Entry 8IA2 (electron microscopy, 3.21 A resolution); this record covers chains A and D of the 6 polymer chains in the assembly.

# Chain A
Protein: C5a anaphylatoxin chemotactic receptor 1
From: Homo sapiens
UniProtKB: P21730 (C5AR1_HUMAN); residue numbers follow UniProt; this construct covers 2-350
Sequence (406 residues; row label = number of the first residue in the row; numbers below 1 keep their minus sign (Met-55 is residue -55)):
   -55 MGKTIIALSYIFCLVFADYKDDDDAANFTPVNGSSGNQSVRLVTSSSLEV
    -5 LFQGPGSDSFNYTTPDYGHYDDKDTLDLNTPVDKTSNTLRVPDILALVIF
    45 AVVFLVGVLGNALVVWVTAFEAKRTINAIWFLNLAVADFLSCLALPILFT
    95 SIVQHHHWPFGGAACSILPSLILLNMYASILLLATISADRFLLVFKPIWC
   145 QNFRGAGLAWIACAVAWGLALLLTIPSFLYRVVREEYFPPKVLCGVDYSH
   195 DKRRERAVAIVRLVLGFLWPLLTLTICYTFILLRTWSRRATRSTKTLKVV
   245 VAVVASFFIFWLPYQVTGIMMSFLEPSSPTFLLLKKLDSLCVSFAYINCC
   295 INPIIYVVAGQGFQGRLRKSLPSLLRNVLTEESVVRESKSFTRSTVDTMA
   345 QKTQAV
Not modelled in the structure: -55 to 21, 316-350
Construct notes: initiating methionine (-55); expression tag (-54 to 1)
Disulfide bonds: Cys109-Cys188
UniProt features mapped onto this chain:
  - region: Asp10 to Asp18 (Required for CHIPS binding), Asp21 to Ser30 (Involved in C5a binding)
  - modified residue: Tyr11 (Sulfotyrosine), Tyr14 (Sulfotyrosine), Ser314 (Phosphoserine), Ser317 (Phosphoserine), Ser327 (Phosphoserine), Ser332 (Phosphoserine), Ser334 (Phosphoserine), Ser338 (Phosphoserine)
  - glycosylation: Asn5 (N-linked (GlcNAc...) asparagine)
  - mutagenesis: Asp2 to Ser30 (Strongly impairs C5a binding (45,000-fold)), Asp2 to Leu22 (Impairs C5a binding. Strongly impairs C5a binding; when associated with A-27), Asp10 (D10A: Strongly impairs C5a binding; when associated with A-15; A-16; A-18 and A-21. Moderately impairs CHIPS binding. Strongly impairs CHIPS binding ...), Tyr11 (Y11F: Weakly impairs CHIPS binding. Loss of CHIPS binding; when associated with F-14), Gly12 (G12A: Moderately impairs CHIPS binding), Tyr14 (Y14F: Weakly impairs CHIPS binding. Strongly impairs CHIPS binding. Loss of CHIPS binding; when associated with F-11), Asp15 (D15A: Strongly impairs C5a binding; when associated with A-10; A-16; A-18 and A-21. Moderately impairs CHIPS binding. Strongly impairs CHIPS binding ...), Asp16 (D16A: Strongly impairs C5a binding; when associated with A-10; A-15; A-18 and A-21), Asp18 (D18A: Strongly impairs C5a binding; when associated with A-10; A-15; A-16 and A-21. Impairs CHIPS binding. Strongly impairs CHIPS binding ...), Asp21 (D21A: Strongly impairs C5a binding; when associated with A-10; A-15; A-16 and A-18), Asp27 (D27A: Strongly impairs C5a binding; when associated with 2-D--L-22 Del), Cys144 (C144S: Fails to homodimerize), 3 further mutagenesis entries in UniProt

# Chain D
Protein: C5a anaphylatoxin
From: Homo sapiens
UniProtKB: P01031 (CO5_HUMAN); residues 1-74 here correspond to UniProt positions 678-751 (UniProt number = residue number + 677)
Sequence (74 residues; row label = number of the first residue in the row):
     1 TLQKKIEEIAAKYKHSVVKKCCYDGACVNNDETCEQRAARISLGPRCIKA
    51 FTECCVVASQLRANISHKDMQLGR
Disulfide bonds: Cys21-Cys47, Cys22-Cys54, Cys34-Cys55

# Chain A / chain D interface
Contacting residue pairs (55; chain A residue first):
  Leu22(A) - Lys20(D)  hydrogen bond (backbone-side chain)
  Thr24(A) - Lys20(D)  hydrogen bond
  Thr24(A) - Asp24(D)
  Asp27(A) - Cys21(D)
  Asp27(A) - Asp24(D)
  Asp27(A) - Gly25(D)
  Lys28(A) - Asn29(D)
  Lys28(A) - Phe51(D)
  Thr29(A) - Asn29(D)
  Thr29(A) - Asp31(D)
  Ile91(A) - Leu72(D)  hydrophobic
  Leu92(A) - Gln71(D)
  Leu92(A) - Leu72(D)
  Leu92(A) - Gly73(D)
  Ser95(A) - Gln71(D)  hydrogen bond
  Ser95(A) - Leu72(D)
  Ile96(A) - Gln71(D)
  His100(A) - Asp69(D)  salt bridge
  His100(A) - Met70(D)  hydrogen bond (side chain-backbone)
  His100(A) - Gln71(D)
  Trp102(A) - Leu72(D)  hydrophobic
  Pro113(A) - Leu72(D)  hydrophobic
  Leu117(A) - Gly73(D)
  Leu117(A) - Arg74(D)
  Met120(A) - Gly73(D)
  Arg175(A) - Met70(D)
  Arg175(A) - Arg74(D)  hydrogen bond (side chain-backbone)
  Val176(A) - His67(D)
  Arg178(A) - His67(D)
  Tyr181(A) - Gln3(D)
  Phe182(A) - Ile6(D)  hydrophobic
  Phe182(A) - Tyr23(D)
  Phe182(A) - Ala26(D)  hydrophobic
  Leu187(A) - His67(D)
  Cys188(A) - Asp69(D)
  Cys188(A) - Met70(D)
  Gly189(A) - His67(D)
  Gly189(A) - Lys68(D)
  Val190(A) - His67(D)  hydrogen bond (backbone-side chain)
  Val190(A) - Lys68(D)  hydrogen bond (backbone-backbone)
  Asp191(A) - Ser66(D)
  Asp191(A) - His67(D)  salt bridge
  Tyr192(A) - Met70(D)
  His194(A) - Ser66(D)
  Arg206(A) - Arg74(D)  hydrogen bond (side chain-backbone)
  Tyr258(A) - Gly73(D)  hydrogen bond (side chain-backbone)
  Tyr258(A) - Arg74(D)  hydrogen bond (backbone-side chain)
  Thr261(A) - Arg74(D)
  Gly262(A) - Arg74(D)
  Met265(A) - Lys68(D)  hydrogen bond (backbone-side chain)
  Ser272(A) - Glu32(D)  hydrogen bond (backbone-side chain)
  Pro273(A) - Glu32(D)
  Asp282(A) - Arg74(D)  salt bridge
  Ser283(A) - Gln71(D)
  Val286(A) - Arg74(D)
Other interface residues (no listed pair), chain A (44 interface residues in all): Pro25, Ile116, Glu180, Ser266, Leu268, Ser271, Leu276, Cys285
Other interface residues (no listed pair), chain D (25 interface residues in all): Leu2, Asn30, Ile41, Ile65
The authors on this interface:
  - interface residues, chain A: Thr261(A), Gly262(A)
  - interface residues, chain D: Ser66(D), Arg74(D)

# Overview
44 residues of chain A and 25 residues of chain D are in contact, with 12 hydrogen bonds and 3 salt bridges.
Among the polar pairs are His100(A)-Asp69(D), Asp191(A)-His67(D) and Asp282(A)-Arg74(D). Curated annotation
(UniProt) lists 13 mutagenesis sites on chain A. From the paper: interface residues Thr261(A), Gly262(A) and
Ser66(D) among others.
Chain A is C5a anaphylatoxin chemotactic receptor 1 and chain D is C5a anaphylatoxin, both from Homo sapiens;
the structure, Structure of C5a bound human C5aR1 in complex with Go (Composite map), was determined by
electron microscopy together with 8HPT, 8HQC, 8I95, 8I97, 8I9A, 8I9L and 3 further entries from the same
study.
